8G77 - chains D and F of the 6 polymer chains in the assembly; structure by electron microscopy, 2.80 A resolution.

# Chain D
Protein: Spike glycoprotein
Organism: Severe acute respiratory syndrome coronavirus 2
UniProtKB: P0DTC2 (SPIKE_SARS2); numbering as in UniProt (aligned over 14-1211)
Sequence (1234 residues; row label = number of the first residue in the row):
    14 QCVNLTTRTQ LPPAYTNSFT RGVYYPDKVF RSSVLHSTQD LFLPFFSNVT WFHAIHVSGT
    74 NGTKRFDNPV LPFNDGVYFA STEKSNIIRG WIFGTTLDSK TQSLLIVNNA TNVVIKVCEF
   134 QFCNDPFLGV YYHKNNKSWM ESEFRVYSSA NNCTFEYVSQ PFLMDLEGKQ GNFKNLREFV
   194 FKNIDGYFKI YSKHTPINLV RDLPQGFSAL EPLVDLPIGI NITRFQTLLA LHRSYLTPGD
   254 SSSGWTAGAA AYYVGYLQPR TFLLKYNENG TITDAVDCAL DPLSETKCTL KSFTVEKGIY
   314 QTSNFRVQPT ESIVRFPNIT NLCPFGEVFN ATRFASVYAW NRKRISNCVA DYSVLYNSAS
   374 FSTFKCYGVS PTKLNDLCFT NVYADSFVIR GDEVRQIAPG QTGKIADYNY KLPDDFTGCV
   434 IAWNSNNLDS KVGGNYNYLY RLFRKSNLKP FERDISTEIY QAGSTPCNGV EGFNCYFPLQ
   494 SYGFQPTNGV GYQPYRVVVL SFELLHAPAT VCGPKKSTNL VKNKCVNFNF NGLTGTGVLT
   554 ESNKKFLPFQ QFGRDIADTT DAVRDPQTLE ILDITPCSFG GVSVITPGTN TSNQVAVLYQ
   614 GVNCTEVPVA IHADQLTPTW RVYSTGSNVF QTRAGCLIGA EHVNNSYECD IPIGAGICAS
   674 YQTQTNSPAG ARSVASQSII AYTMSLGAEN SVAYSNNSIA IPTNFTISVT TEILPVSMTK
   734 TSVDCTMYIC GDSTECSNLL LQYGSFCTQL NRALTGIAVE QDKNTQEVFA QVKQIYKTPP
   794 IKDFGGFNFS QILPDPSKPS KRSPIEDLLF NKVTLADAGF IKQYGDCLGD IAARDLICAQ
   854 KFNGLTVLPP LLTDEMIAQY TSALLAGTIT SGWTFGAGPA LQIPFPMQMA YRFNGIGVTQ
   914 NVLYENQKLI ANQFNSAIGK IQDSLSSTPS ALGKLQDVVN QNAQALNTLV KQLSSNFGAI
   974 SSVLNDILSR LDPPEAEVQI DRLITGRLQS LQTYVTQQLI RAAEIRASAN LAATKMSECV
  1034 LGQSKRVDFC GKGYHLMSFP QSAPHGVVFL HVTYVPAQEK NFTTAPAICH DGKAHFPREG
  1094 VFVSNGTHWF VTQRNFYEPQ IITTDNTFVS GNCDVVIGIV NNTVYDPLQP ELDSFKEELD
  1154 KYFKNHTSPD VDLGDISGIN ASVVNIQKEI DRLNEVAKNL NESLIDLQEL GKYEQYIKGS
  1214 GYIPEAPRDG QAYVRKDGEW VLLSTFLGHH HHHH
Unresolved in the structure: 179-183, 625-629, 677-688, 828-853, 1148-1247
Sequence notes: conflict Gly614 (Asp in P0DTC2), Ala682 (Arg in P0DTC2), Gly683 (Arg in P0DTC2), Pro817 (Phe in P0DTC2), Pro892 (Ala in P0DTC2), Pro899 (Ala in P0DTC2), Pro942 (Ala in P0DTC2), Pro986 (Lys in P0DTC2), Pro987 (Val in P0DTC2); expression tag (1212-1247)
Curated features (UniProtKB/Swiss-Prot):
  - region: Asn280 to Cys301 (Putative superantigen), Arg403 to Asp405 (Integrin-binding motif), Asn448 to Phe456 (Immunodominant HLA epitope recognized by the CD8+), Pro681, Ala684 (Putative superantigen), Ser816 to Tyr837 (Fusion peptide 1), Lys835 to Phe855 (Fusion peptide 2), Asp1163 to Glu1202 (Heptad repeat 2)
  - site (Cleavage): Arg685, Ser686, Arg815, Ser816
  - glycosylation: Asn17 (N-linked (GlcNAc...) (complex) asparagine), Asn61 (N-linked (GlcNAc...) (hybrid) asparagine), Asn74 (N-linked (GlcNAc...) (complex) asparagine), Asn122 (N-linked (GlcNAc...) (hybrid) asparagine), Asn149 (N-linked (GlcNAc...) (complex) asparagine), Asn165 (N-linked (GlcNAc...) (complex) asparagine), Asn234 (N-linked (GlcNAc...) (high mannose) asparagine), Asn282 (N-linked (GlcNAc...) (complex) asparagine), Thr323 (O-linked (GalNAc) threonine), Ser325 (O-linked (HexNAc...) serine), Asn331 (N-linked (GlcNAc...) (complex) asparagine), Asn343 (N-linked (GlcNAc...) (complex) asparagine), Asn603 (N-linked (GlcNAc...) (hybrid) asparagine), Asn616 (N-linked (GlcNAc...) (complex) asparagine), Asn657 (N-linked (GlcNAc...) (complex) asparagine), Thr676 (O-linked (GlcNAc...) threonine), Thr678 (O-linked (GlcNAc...) threonine), Asn709 (N-linked (GlcNAc...) (high mannose) asparagine), Asn717 (N-linked (GlcNAc...) (hybrid) asparagine), Asn801 (N-linked (GlcNAc...) (hybrid) asparagine) and 6 more in UniProt
  - natural variant: Leu18 (L18F: In strain: Beta/B.1.351, Gamma/P.1 and 1 more), Thr19 (T19I: In strain: Omicron/BQ.1.1, Omicron/XBB.1.5 and 1 more; T19R: In strain: Delta/B.1.617.2, Omicron/BA.2 and 4 more), Thr20 (T20N: In strain: Gamma/P.1), Leu24 to Ala27 (sequence variant, change not given here; In strain: Omicron/BA.2, Omicron/BA.2.12.1 and 6 more), Pro26 (P26S: In strain: Gamma/P.1), Gln52 (Q52H: In strain: Omicron/EG.5.1), Ala67 (A67V: In strain: Eta/B.1.525, Omicron/BA.1), His69 to Val70 (deletion: In strain: Alpha/B.1.1.7, Eta/B.1.525 and 5 more), Gly75 (G75V: In strain: Lambda/C.37), Thr76 (T76I: In strain: Lambda/C.37), Asp80 (D80A: In strain: Beta/B.1.351), Val83 (V83A: In strain: Omicron/XBB.1.5, Omicron/EG.5.1), 80 further natural variant entries in UniProt
  - mutagenesis: His69 to Val70 (Increased incorporation of cleaved spike into virions), Asn121 (N121Q: Partial loss of biliverdin affinity), Arg190 (R190K: Partial loss of biliverdin affinity), Asn234 (N234Q: Increased resistance to neutralizing antibodies), Asn331 (N331Q: Reduced viral infectivity), Asn343 (N343Q: Reduced viral infectivity), Leu452 (L452R: Increased resistance to neutralizing antibodies. Decreases HLA binding to NF9 epitope. Increased binding affinity to human ACE2), Tyr453 (Y453F: Decreased HLA binding to NF9 epitope. Increased binding affinity to human ACE2), Ala475 (A475V: Increased resistance to neutralizing antibodies), Val483 (V483A: Increased resistance to neutralizing antibodies), Glu484 (E484D: Increased replication in human TMEM106B overexpressing cells), Phe490 (F490L: Increased resistance to neutralizing antibodies and human covalescent sera neutralization), 11 further mutagenesis entries in UniProt
Cystine bridges: Cys15-Cys136, Cys131-Cys166, Cys291-Cys301, Cys336-Cys361, Cys379-Cys432, Cys391-Cys525, Cys480-Cys488, Cys538-Cys590, Cys617-Cys649, Cys662-Cys671, Cys738-Cys760, Cys743-Cys749, Cys1032-Cys1043, Cys1082-Cys1126
Glycans and other covalent adducts: N-acetylglucosamine (NAG) linked to Asn17, Asn61, Asn122, Asn165, Asn282, Asn331, Asn343, Asn603, Asn616, Asn657, Asn709, Asn717, Asn801, Asn1074, Asn1098, Asn1134

# Chain F
Protein: Nanosota-6
Organism: Vicugna pacos
Sequence (141 residues; numbered -1 to 139; the number before each row is that of its first residue; numbers below 1 keep their minus sign (Met-1 is residue -1)):
    -1 MAQVQLQESG GGLVQPGGSL RLSCVASGSV TFNSMGWYRQ APGKQRELVA QITAGGDTHY
    59 ADSVKGRFTI SEHRGKNAVY LEMHSLKPED TAVYYCHLQV PFLGGGYDYW GQGTQVTVSS
   119 GGQHHHHHHG AYPYDVPDYA S
Unresolved in the structure: -1 to 1, 120-139
Cystine bridges: Cys22-Cys94

# Chain D / chain F interface
Pairs across the interface (28):
  Arg102(D) - Leu101(F)
  Gly103(D) - Leu101(F)
  Trp104(D) - Leu101(F)  hydrophobic
  Asn121(D) - Leu101(F)
  Val126(D) - Phe100(F)  hydrophobic
  Val126(D) - Gly103(F)
  Val126(D) - Gly104(F)
  Val126(D) - Tyr105(F)
  Tyr170(D) - Tyr105(F)  hydrophobic
  Tyr170(D) - Asp106(F)  hydrogen bond
  Val171(D) - Trp108(F)
  Ser172(D) - Tyr105(F)
  Gln173(D) - Tyr36(F)
  Gln173(D) - Arg44(F)  hydrogen bond
  Gln173(D) - Trp108(F)
  Pro174(D) - His95(F)
  Pro174(D) - Asp106(F)
  Pro174(D) - Trp108(F)
  Leu176(D) - Gln97(F)
  Leu176(D) - Gly102(F)
  Leu176(D) - Gly103(F)
  Phe192(D) - Phe100(F)  hydrophobic
  Pro225(D) - Gln3(F)
  Leu226(D) - Gln3(F)
  Leu226(D) - Tyr105(F)  hydrophobic
  Leu226(D) - Tyr107(F)  hydrogen bond (backbone-side chain)
  Val227(D) - Gln3(F)
  Val227(D) - Tyr105(F)
Also at the interface, not in a pair above, chain D (23 interface residues in all): Asn99, Ile101, Ile119, Thr124, Ile128, Arg190, Asp228, Leu229
Also at the interface, not in a pair above, chain F (15 interface residues in all): Val2

# In short
The interface between chain D and chain F involves 23 residues on one side and 15 on the other, with 3
hydrogen bonds. Among the polar pairs are Tyr170(D)-Asp106(F), Gln173(D)-Arg44(F) and Leu226(D)-Tyr107(F).
Chain D is Spike glycoprotein (Severe acute respiratory syndrome coronavirus 2) and chain F is Nanosota-6
(Vicugna pacos); the structure, SARS-CoV-2 spike/Nb6 complex, was determined by electron microscopy together
with 8UG9 and 8G76 from the same study.
